Entry 3MGQ (X-ray diffraction, 2.65 A resolution); this record covers chains E and J of the 10 polymer chains in the assembly.

# Chain E
Name: Histone H3.2
Source organism: Xenopus laevis
Reference sequence: P84233 (H32_XENLA); residues 1-135 here correspond to UniProt positions 2-136 (UniProt number = residue number + 1)
Chain sequence (135 residues; each row starts with the number of its first residue):
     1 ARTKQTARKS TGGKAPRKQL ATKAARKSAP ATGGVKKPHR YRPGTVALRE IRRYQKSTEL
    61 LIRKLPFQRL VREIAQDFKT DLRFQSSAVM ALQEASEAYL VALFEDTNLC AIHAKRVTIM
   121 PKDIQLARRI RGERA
Unresolved in the structure: 1-36
Metal / ion sites: Ni2+ near Asp77 (its only coordinating residue here)
Swiss-Prot annotation at these positions:
  - modified residue: Arg2 (Asymmetric dimethylarginine), Thr3 (Phosphothreonine), Lys4 (Allysine), Gln5 (5-glutamyl dopamine), Thr6 (Phosphothreonine), Arg8 (Citrulline), Lys9 (N6,N6,N6-trimethyllysine), Ser10 (ADP-ribosylserine), Thr11 (Phosphothreonine), Lys14 (N6-(2-hydroxyisobutyryl)lysine), Arg17 (Asymmetric dimethylarginine), Lys18 (N6-(2-hydroxyisobutyryl)lysine), Lys23 (N6-(2-hydroxyisobutyryl)lysine), Arg26 (Citrulline), Lys27 (N6,N6,N6-trimethyllysine), Ser28 (ADP-ribosylserine), Lys36 (N6,N6,N6-trimethyllysine), Lys37 (N6-methyllysine), Tyr41 (Phosphotyrosine), Lys56 (N6,N6,N6-trimethyllysine) and 8 more in UniProt
  - lipidation: Cys110 (S-palmitoyl cysteine)

# Chain J
Molecule: 147-nt DNA strand
Sequence (147 nucleotides; row label = number of the first residue in the row; numbers below 1 keep their minus sign (DA-73 is residue -73)):
   -73 ATCAATATCC ACCTGCAGAT ACTACCAAAA GTGTATTTGG AAACTGCTCC ATCAAAAGGC
   -13 ATGTTCAGCT GGATTCCAGC TGAACATGCC TTTTGATGGA GCAGTTTCCA AATACACTTT
    47 TGGTAGTATC TGCAGGTGGA TATTGAT
Metal / ion sites: Ni2+ site 1 near DG-56 (its only coordinating residue here); Ni2+ site 2: DG-35, DG-34; Ni2+ site 3 near DG-34 (its only coordinating residue here); Ni2+ site 4 near DG-6 (its only coordinating residue here); Ni2+ site 5 near DG-3 (its only coordinating residue here); Ni2+ site 6 near DG5 (its only coordinating residue here); Ni2+ site 7 near DG8 (its only coordinating residue here); Ni2+ site 8 near DG14 (its only coordinating residue here); Ni2+ site 9: DG24, DG25; Ni2+ site 10 near DG27 (its only coordinating residue here); Ni2+ site 11 near DA29 (its only coordinating residue here); Ni2+ site 12 near DG48 (its only coordinating residue here); 3 more Ni2+ sites not listed

# Chain E / chain J interface
Contacting residue pairs (26; chain E residue first):
  Lys37(E) with DA72(J), hydrogen bond to the phosphate; DT73(J), salt bridge to the phosphate
  His39(E) with DG71(J), sugar contact
  Arg40(E) with DG71(J), sugar contact
  Tyr41(E) with DT70(J), phosphate contact; DG71(J), phosphate contact
  Arg42(E) with DT-4(J), salt bridge to the phosphate; DG71(J), salt bridge to the phosphate
  Pro43(E) with DC-5(J), phosphate contact; DT-4(J), phosphate contact
  Thr45(E) with DT70(J), phosphate contact; DG71(J), hydrogen bond to the phosphate
  Arg63(E) with DT-12(J), salt bridge to the phosphate
  Arg72(E) with DA-23(J), salt bridge to the phosphate
  Arg83(E) with DC-24(J), phosphate contact; DA-23(J), sugar contact
  Phe84(E) with DC-24(J), sugar contact; DA-23(J), hydrogen bond to the phosphate
  Gln85(E) with DC-24(J), phosphate contact
  Ser86(E) with DC-24(J), hydrogen bond to the phosphate
  Arg116(E) with DG-2(J), phosphate contact
  Val117(E) with DG-3(J), sugar contact; DG-2(J), hydrogen bond to the phosphate
  Thr118(E) with DG-3(J), phosphate contact; DG-2(J), hydrogen bond to the phosphate
  Met120(E) with DA-1(J), phosphate contact
Also at the interface, not in a pair above, chain E (18 interface residues in all): Lys115
Also at the interface, not in a pair above, chain J (13 interface residues in all): DA-13

# Overview
The interface between chain E and chain J involves 18 residues on one side and 13 on the other, with 6
hydrogen bonds and 5 salt bridges. Among the polar pairs are Lys37(E)-DA72(J), Thr45(E)-DG71(J) and
Phe84(E)-DA-23(J). DG-35(J) and DG-34(J) form the Ni2+ site 2.
Here chain E is Histone H3.2 (Xenopus laevis) and chain J is a 147-nt DNA strand. Entry 3MGQ (Binding of
Nickel ions to the Nucleosome Core Particle) was determined by X-ray diffraction (same publication as 3MGP,
3MGR and 3MGS).
